8K35 - chains I and J of the 24 polymer chains in the assembly; structure by electron microscopy, 3.44 A resolution.

Chain I:
Molecule: Tip attachment protein J
From: Escherichia phage Lambda
Reference sequence: P03749 (TIPJ_LAMBD); residues 1-1132 here = UniProt positions 1-1132
Chain sequence (1132 residues; numbered 1 to 1132; the number before each row is that of its first residue):
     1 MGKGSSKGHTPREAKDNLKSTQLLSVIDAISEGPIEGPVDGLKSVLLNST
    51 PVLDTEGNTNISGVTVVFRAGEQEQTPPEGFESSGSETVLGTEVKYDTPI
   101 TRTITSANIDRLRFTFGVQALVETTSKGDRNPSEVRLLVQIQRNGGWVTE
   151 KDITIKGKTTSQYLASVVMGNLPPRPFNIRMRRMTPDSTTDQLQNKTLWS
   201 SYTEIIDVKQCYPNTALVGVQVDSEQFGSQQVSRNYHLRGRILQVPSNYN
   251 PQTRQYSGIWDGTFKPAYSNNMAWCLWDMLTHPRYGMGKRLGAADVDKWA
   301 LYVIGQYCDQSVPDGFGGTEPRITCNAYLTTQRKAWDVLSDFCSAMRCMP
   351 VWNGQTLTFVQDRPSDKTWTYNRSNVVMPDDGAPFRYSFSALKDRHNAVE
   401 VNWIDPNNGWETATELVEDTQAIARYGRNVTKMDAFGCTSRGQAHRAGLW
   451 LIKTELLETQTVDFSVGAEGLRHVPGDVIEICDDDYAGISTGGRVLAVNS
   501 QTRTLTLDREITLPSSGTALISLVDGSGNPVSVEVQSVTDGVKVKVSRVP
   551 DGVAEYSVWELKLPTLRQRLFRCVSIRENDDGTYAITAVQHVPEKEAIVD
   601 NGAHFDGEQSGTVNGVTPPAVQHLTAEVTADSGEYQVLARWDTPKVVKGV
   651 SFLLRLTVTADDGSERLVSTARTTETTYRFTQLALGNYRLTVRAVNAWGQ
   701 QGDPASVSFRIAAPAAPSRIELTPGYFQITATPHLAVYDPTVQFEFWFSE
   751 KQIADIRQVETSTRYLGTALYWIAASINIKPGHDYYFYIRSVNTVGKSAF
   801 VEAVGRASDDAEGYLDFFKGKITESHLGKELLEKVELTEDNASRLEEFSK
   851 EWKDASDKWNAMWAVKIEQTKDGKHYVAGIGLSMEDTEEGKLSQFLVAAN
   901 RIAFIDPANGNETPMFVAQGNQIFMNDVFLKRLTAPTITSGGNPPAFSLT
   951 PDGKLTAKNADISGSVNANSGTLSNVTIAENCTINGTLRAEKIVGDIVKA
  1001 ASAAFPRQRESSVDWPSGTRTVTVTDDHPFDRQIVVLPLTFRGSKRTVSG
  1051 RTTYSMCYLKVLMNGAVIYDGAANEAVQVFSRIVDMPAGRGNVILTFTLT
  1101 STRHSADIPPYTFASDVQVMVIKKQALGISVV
Disordered / not traced: 852-1132

Chain J:
Molecule: Tail tip protein L
From: Escherichia phage Lambda
Reference sequence: P03738 (TIPL_LAMBD); residue numbers follow UniProt; this construct covers 1-232
Chain sequence (232 residues; numbered 1 to 232; the number before each row is that of its first residue):
     1 MQDIRQETLNECTRAEQSASVVLWEIDLTEVGGERYFFCNEQNEKGEPVT
    51 WQGRQYQPYPIQGSGFELNGKGTSTRPTLTVSNLYGMVTGMAEDMQSLVG
   101 GTVVRRKVYARFLDAVNFVNGNSYADPEQEVISRWRIEQCSELSAVSASF
   151 VLSTPTETDGAVFPGRIMLANTCTWTYRGDECGYSGPAVADEYDQPTSDI
   201 TKDKCSKCLSGCKFRNNVGNFGGFLSINKLSQ
Metal / ion sites: 4Fe-4S cluster Fe: C173, C182, C205, C212
Ligand contacts: 4Fe-4S cluster (SF4): C173, W175, Y177, C182, C205, K207, C208, C212, R215, N217, N220, F221, G222
Curated features (UniProtKB/Swiss-Prot):
  - binding site ([4Fe-4S] cluster): C173, C182, C205, C212
  - mutagenesis: C173 (C173S: Complete loss of tail assembly), C182 (C182S: Complete loss of tail assembly), C205 (C205S: Complete loss of tail assembly), C212 (C212S: 96% loss of tail assembly)

How chain I and chain J interact:
Contacting residue pairs - 74 pairs, chain I then chain J:
  E32(I) - R166(J)  salt bridge
  Q73(I) - E181(J)  hydrogen bond (side chain-backbone)
  K209(I) - G219(J)
  Q210(I) - G219(J)
  Q210(I) - F221(J)
  Q210(I) - G223(J)  hydrogen bond (side chain-backbone)
  Q210(I) - L225(J)
  C211(I) - G219(J)  hydrogen bond (backbone-backbone)
  Y212(I) - G219(J)
  Y212(I) - F224(J)  hydrophobic
  P213(I) - R166(J)
  P213(I) - W175(J)
  P213(I) - G219(J)
  P213(I) - N220(J)
  N214(I) - R166(J)  hydrogen bond (backbone-side chain)
  N214(I) - W175(J)
  N214(I) - E181(J)
  M279(I) - F163(J)  hydrophobic
  R284(I) - E181(J)
  Y285(I) - F163(J)
  Y285(I) - P164(J)
  M287(I) - T158(J)
  R290(I) - E157(J)
  R290(I) - G160(J)
  R290(I) - A161(J)
  L291(I) - T156(J)
  D295(I) - R134(J)  salt bridge
  D295(I) - T156(J)
  L329(I) - F163(J)  hydrophobic
  T331(I) - P164(J)
  Q332(I) - V162(J)
  R333(I) - V162(J)
  R333(I) - F163(J)  hydrogen bond (backbone-backbone)
  K334(I) - A161(J)
  A335(I) - A161(J)  hydrogen bond (backbone-backbone)
  A335(I) - V162(J)
  W336(I) - T158(J)
  V338(I) - F163(J)  hydrophobic
  M349(I) - G70(J)
  V351(I) - G70(J)
  W352(I) - L68(J)
  W352(I) - R134(J)
  W352(I) - T154(J)
  W352(I) - P155(J)
  W352(I) - T156(J)
  G354(I) - S133(J)
  G354(I) - R134(J)  hydrogen bond (backbone-backbone)
  Q355(I) - I132(J)  hydrogen bond (side chain-backbone)
  Q355(I) - R134(J)
  L357(I) - T156(J)
  T368(I) - M1(J)
  A468(I) - C12(J)  hydrogen bond (backbone-side chain)
  A468(I) - Y109(J)
  L471(I) - Q2(J)
  L471(I) - C12(J)  hydrophobic
  L471(I) - K107(J)
  R472(I) - M1(J)
  R472(I) - Q2(J)  hydrogen bond (backbone-backbone)
  V474(I) - M1(J)
  V474(I) - Q2(J)
  P475(I) - L68(J)
  D477(I) - M1(J)  hydrogen bond (side chain-backbone)
  S527(I) - Q6(J)  hydrogen bond (backbone-side chain)
  S527(I) - N10(J)
  G528(I) - Q6(J)
  V574(I) - L68(J)
  V574(I) - N69(J)
  S575(I) - L68(J)
  S575(I) - N69(J)
  I576(I) - E67(J)
  I576(I) - L68(J)  hydrogen bond (backbone-backbone)
  R577(I) - E67(J)
  E578(I) - F66(J)
  E578(I) - R105(J)  salt bridge
Other interface residues (no listed pair), chain I (51 interface residues in all): T215, G286, P350, N353, E469, H473, D580, Y584
Other interface residues (no listed pair), chain J (47 interface residues in all): I4, T8, L9, S64, K71, W135, R136, D159, G165, I167, D180, V218

Overview:
The interface between chain I and chain J involves 51 residues on one side and 47 on the other; the contacts
include 13 hydrogen bonds and 3 salt bridges. Polar contacts include E32(I)-R166(J), D295(I)-R134(J) and
E578(I)-R105(J). Chain J binds 4Fe-4S cluster.
Here chain I is Tip attachment protein J and chain J is Tail tip protein L, both from Escherichia phage
Lambda. Entry 8K35 (Structure of the bacteriophage lambda tail tip complex) was determined by electron
microscopy (same publication as 8K36, 8K37, 8K38 and 8K39).
